8RT6 - chains B and z of the 46 polymer chains in the assembly; structure by electron microscopy, 3.18 A resolution.

# Chain B (and z)
Name: TrwF protein
Source organism: Escherichia coli
Notes: chain z of this document is another copy of the same molecule, construct and numbering; everything in this record applies to it too
UniProt: O50336 (O50336_ECOLX); residue numbers follow UniProt; this construct covers 1-266
Chain sequence (266 residues; each row starts with the number of its first residue):
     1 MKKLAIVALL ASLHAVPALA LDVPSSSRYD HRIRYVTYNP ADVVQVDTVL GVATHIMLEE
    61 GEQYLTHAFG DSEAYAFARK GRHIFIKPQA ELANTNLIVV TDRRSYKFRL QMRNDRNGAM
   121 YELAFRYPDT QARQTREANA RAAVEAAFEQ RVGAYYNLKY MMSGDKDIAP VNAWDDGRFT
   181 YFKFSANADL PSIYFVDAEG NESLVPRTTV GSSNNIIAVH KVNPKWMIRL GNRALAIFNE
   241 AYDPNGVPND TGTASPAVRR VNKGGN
Disordered / not traced: 1-20 (chain z: 1-20, 129-266)
Sequence notes: conflict D71 (Ile in O50336), S72 (Pro in O50336), E73 (Lys in O50336), A74 (Pro in O50336), Y75 (Met in O50336), A76 (Pro in O50336), F77 (Leu in O50336), A78 (Pro in O50336), R79 (Gly in O50336), K80 (Arg in O50336), G81 (Ala in O50336), R82 (Gly in O50336), H83 (Ile in O50336), I84 (Phe in O50336), F85 (Leu in O50336), I86 (Ser in O50336), K87 (Ser in O50336), P88 (Arg in O50336), Q89 (Thr in O50336)

# How chain B and chain z interact
Pairs across the interface - 41 pairs, chain B then chain z:
  S27(B) with A41(z)
  Y29(B) with L21(z); N39(z); A41(z); D42(z)
  D30(B) with L21(z), hydrogen bond (side chain-backbone); A41(z); D42(z); V43(z)
  R32(B) with L21(z); R109(z)
  I33(B) with A41(z); D42(z); V43(z), hydrophobic; K107(z)
  Y35(B) with A41(z)
  G51(B) with G70(z); N96(z)
  V52(B) with N96(z)
  A53(B) with A68(z); F69(z); N96(z), hydrogen bond (backbone-side chain); I98(z)
  H55(B) with I98(z); V100(z); S105(z), hydrogen bond
  K80(B) with T66(z)
  H83(B) with L65(z); V100(z)
  F85(B) with T66(z); H67(z); A68(z), hydrophobic
  K87(B) with G70(z)
  R116(B) with N94(z), hydrogen bond (side chain-backbone)
  Y121(B) with V43(z), hydrophobic; N96(z); I98(z); F108(z); R109(z)
  E122(B) with S105(z), hydrogen bond; K107(z), salt bridge
Also at the interface, not in a pair above, chain z (22 interface residues in all): P40, T95, Y106

# In short
Chain B and chain z form an interface of 17 and 22 residues respectively, with 5 hydrogen bonds and 1 salt
bridge. Polar pairs include E122(B)-K107(z), D30(B)-L21(z) and A53(B)-N96(z).
Chain B and chain z are both TrwF protein (Escherichia coli); the structure, Conformation-A of the full-length
outer membrane core complex (TrwH/VirB7, TrwF/VirB9, TrwE/VirB10CTD) from the fully-assembled R388 type ...,
was determined by electron microscopy, deposited together with 8RT4, 8RT5, 8RT7, 8RT8, 8RT9, 8RTA, 8RTB and
8RTD.
